PDB entry 3QUX | X-ray diffraction, 2.91 A resolution | chains A and B of the 4 polymer chains in the assembly

# Chain A
Molecule: Antigen-presenting glycoprotein CD1d1
Organism: Mus musculus
UniProtKB: P11609 (CD1D1_MOUSE); residues 1-279 here correspond to UniProt positions 19-297 (UniProt number = residue number + 18)
Chain sequence (285 residues; numbered 1 to 285; the number before each row is that of its first residue):
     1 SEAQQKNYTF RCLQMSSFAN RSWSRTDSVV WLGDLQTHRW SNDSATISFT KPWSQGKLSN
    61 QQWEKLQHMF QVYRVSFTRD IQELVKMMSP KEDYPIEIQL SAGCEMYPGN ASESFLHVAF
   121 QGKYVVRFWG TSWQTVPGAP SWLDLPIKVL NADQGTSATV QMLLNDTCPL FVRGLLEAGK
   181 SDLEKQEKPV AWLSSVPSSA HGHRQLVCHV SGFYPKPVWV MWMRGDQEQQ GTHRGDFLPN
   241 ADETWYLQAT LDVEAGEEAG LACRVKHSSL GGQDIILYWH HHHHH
Not modelled in the structure: 1-6, 198-204, 280-285
Construct notes: expression tag (280-285)
Swiss-Prot annotation at these positions:
  - binding site (a D-galactosylceramide): Asp80, Asp153 to Thr156
  - glycosylation (N-linked (GlcNAc...) asparagine): Asn7, Asn20, Asn42, Asn110, Asn165
Disulfide bonds: Cys104-Cys168, Cys208-Cys263
Covalently attached groups: N-acetylglucosamine (NAG) linked to Asn20, Asn42; glycan linked to Asn165
Ligand contacts: QUX (N-[(3S,4S,5R)-4,5-dihydroxy-1-[(2R,3R,4R,5R,6R)-3,4,5-trihydroxy-6-(hydroxymethyl)oxan-2-yl]nonadecan-3-yl]hexacosanamide): Phe10, Cys12, Gln14, Ser28, Val30, Trp40, Ile47, Trp63, Leu66, Met69, Phe70, Tyr73, Ser76, Phe77, Asp80, Ile81, Leu84, Val85, Ile98, Leu100, Ala102, Gly103, Leu116, Val118, Phe120, Val126, Trp133, Trp142, Leu143, Pro146, Leu150, Asp153, Gly155, Thr156, Thr159, Val160, Leu163, Leu164, Cys168, Phe171

# Chain B
Molecule: Beta-2 microglobulin
Organism: Mus musculus
UniProtKB: Q91XJ8 (Q91XJ8_MOUSE); residues 1-99 here correspond to UniProt positions 21-119 (UniProt number = residue number + 20)
Chain sequence (99 residues; each row starts with the number of its first residue):
     1 IQKTPQIQVY SRHPPENGKP NILNCYVTQF HPPHIEIQML KNGKKIPKVE MSDMSFSKDW
    61 SFYILAHTEF TPTETDTYAC RVKHASMAEP KTVYWDRDM
Not modelled in the structure: 1, 98-99
Disulfide bonds: Cys25-Cys80

# How chain A and chain B interact
Contacting residue pairs - 53 pairs, chain A then chain B:
  Leu13(A) - Ser55(B)
  Leu13(A) - Phe56(B)
  Gln14(A) - Phe56(B)
  Met15(A) - Met54(B)
  Met15(A) - Ser55(B)
  Met15(A) - Phe56(B)  hydrophobic
  Met15(A) - Phe62(B)  hydrophobic
  Ser17(A) - Pro33(B)
  Val29(A) - Asp53(B)
  Val29(A) - Met54(B)
  Val29(A) - Ser55(B)
  Trp31(A) - Ser55(B)  hydrogen bond
  Trp31(A) - Tyr63(B)
  Gln36(A) - Asp53(B)  hydrogen bond
  Arg39(A) - Asp53(B)  salt bridge
  Glu97(A) - His31(B)
  Glu97(A) - Pro32(B)
  Glu97(A) - Pro33(B)
  Gln99(A) - His31(B)  hydrogen bond
  Gln99(A) - Phe56(B)
  Gln99(A) - Trp60(B)  hydrogen bond (side chain-backbone)
  Gln99(A) - Phe62(B)
  Leu100(A) - Phe56(B)
  Ser101(A) - Trp60(B)
  His117(A) - Trp60(B)
  Ala119(A) - Trp60(B)  hydrophobic
  Gln121(A) - His31(B)
  Gly122(A) - His31(B)
  Tyr124(A) - Trp60(B)
  Trp192(A) - Ser11(B)
  Trp192(A) - His13(B)
  Trp192(A) - Pro14(B)  hydrophobic
  Trp192(A) - Pro15(B)
  Ser194(A) - Arg97(B)
  Ser211(A) - Arg12(B)  hydrogen bond (side chain-backbone)
  Gly212(A) - Arg12(B)
  Asp236(A) - Gln8(B)
  Leu238(A) - Gln8(B)
  Leu238(A) - Tyr10(B)
  Leu238(A) - Tyr26(B)  hydrophobic
  Pro239(A) - Tyr10(B)  hydrogen bond (backbone-side chain)
  Pro239(A) - Tyr26(B)  hydrophobic
  Pro239(A) - Leu65(B)
  Asn240(A) - Tyr10(B)
  Asn240(A) - Arg12(B)
  Asn240(A) - Asn24(B)  hydrogen bond
  Asn240(A) - Leu65(B)
  Ala241(A) - Leu65(B)
  Ala241(A) - His67(B)
  Asp242(A) - Arg12(B)  salt bridge
  Thr244(A) - Arg12(B)
  Tyr246(A) - Tyr10(B)  hydrophobic
  Tyr246(A) - Ser11(B)
Interface residues without a listed pair, chain A (31 interface residues in all): Val118, Val196
Interface residues without a listed pair, chain B (23 interface residues in all): Asp96

# Summary
The interface between chain A and chain B involves 31 residues on one side and 23 on the other, with 7
hydrogen bonds and 2 salt bridges. Among the polar pairs are Arg39(A)-Asp53(B), Asp242(A)-Arg12(B) and
Trp31(A)-Ser55(B). Bound to chain A: compound QUX.
Chain A is Antigen-presenting glycoprotein CD1d1 and chain B is Beta-2 microglobulin, both from Mus musculus;
the structure, Structure of the mouse CD1d-alpha-C-GalCer-iNKT TCR complex, was determined by X-ray
diffraction (same publication as 3QUY and 3QUZ).
